Entry 9BCV (electron microscopy, 3.20 A resolution); this record covers chains A and E of the 10 polymer chains in the assembly.

== Chain A ==
Name: Atrial natriuretic peptide receptor 1
Organism: Homo sapiens
Notes: EC 4.6.1.2
UniProtKB: P16066 (ANPRA_HUMAN); residue numbers follow UniProt; this construct covers 33-1061
Amino-acid sequence (1029 residues; row label = number of the first residue in the row):
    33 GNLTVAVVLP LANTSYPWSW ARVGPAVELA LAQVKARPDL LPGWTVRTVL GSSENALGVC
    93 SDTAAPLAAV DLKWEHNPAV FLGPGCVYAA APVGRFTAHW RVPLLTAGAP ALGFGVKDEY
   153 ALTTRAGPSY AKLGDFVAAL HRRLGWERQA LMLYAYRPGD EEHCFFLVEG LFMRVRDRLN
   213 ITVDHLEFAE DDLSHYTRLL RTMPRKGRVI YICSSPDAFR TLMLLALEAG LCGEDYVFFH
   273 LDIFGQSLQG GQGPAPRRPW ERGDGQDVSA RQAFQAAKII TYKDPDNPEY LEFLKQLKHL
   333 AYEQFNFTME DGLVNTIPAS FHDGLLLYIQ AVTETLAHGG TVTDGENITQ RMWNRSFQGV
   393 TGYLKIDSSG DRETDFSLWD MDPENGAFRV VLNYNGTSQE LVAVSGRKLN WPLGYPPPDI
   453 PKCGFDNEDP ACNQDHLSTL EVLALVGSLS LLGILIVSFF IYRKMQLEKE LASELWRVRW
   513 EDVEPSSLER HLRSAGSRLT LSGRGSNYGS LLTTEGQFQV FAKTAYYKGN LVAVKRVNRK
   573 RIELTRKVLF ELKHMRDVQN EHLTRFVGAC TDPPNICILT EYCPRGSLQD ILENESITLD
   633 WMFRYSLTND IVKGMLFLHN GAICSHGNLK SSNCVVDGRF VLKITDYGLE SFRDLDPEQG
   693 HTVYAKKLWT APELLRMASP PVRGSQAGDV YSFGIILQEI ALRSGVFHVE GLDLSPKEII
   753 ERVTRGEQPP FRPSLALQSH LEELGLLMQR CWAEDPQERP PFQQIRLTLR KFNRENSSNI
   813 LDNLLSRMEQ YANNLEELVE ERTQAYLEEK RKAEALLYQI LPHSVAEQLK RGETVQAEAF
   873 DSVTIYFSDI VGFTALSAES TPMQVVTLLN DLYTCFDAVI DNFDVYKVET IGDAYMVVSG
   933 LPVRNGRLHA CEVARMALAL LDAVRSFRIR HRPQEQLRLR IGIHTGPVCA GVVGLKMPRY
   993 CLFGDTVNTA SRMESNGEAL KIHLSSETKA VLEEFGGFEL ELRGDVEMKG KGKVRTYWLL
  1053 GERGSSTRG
Unresolved in the structure: 33-844, 1056-1061
Bound ions: Mg2+: Ile882 (together with phosphomethylphosphonic acid guanylate ester)
Small-molecule neighbours:
  - phosphomethylphosphonic acid guanylate ester (G2P), molecule 1: Phe879, Glu921, Met928, Phe995, Gly996, Val999, Asn1000
  - phosphomethylphosphonic acid guanylate ester (G2P), molecule 2: Asp881, Ile882, Val883, Gly884, Phe885, Thr886, Asp925, Arg972
Curated features (UniProtKB/Swiss-Prot):
  - binding site (chloride): Ser85, Gly117, Cys118
  - modified residue: Ser519 (Phosphoserine), Ser529 (Phosphoserine), Thr532 (Phosphothreonine), Ser534 (Phosphoserine), Ser538 (Phosphoserine), Ser542 (Phosphoserine), Thr545 (Phosphothreonine)
  - glycosylation (N-linked (GlcNAc...) asparagine): Asn34, Asn45, Asn212, Asn338, Asn379, Asn386, Asn427
  - natural variant: Phe270 (F270C: In a breast pleomorphic lobular carcinoma sample)

== Chain E ==
Name: Fab fragment
Organism: Mus musculus
Notes: antibody fragment or engineered binder
Amino-acid sequence (120 residues; row label = number of the first residue in the row; X marks 120 residues of unknown identity (built as UNK)):
     1 XXXXXXXXXX XXXXXXXXXX XXXXXXXXXX XXXXXXXXXX XXXXXXXXXX XXXXXXXXXX
    61 XXXXXXXXXX XXXXXXXXXX XXXXXXXXXX XXXXXXXXXX XXXXXXXXXX XXXXXXXXXX
Unresolved in the structure: 117-120

== Chain A / chain E interface ==
Chain A side of the interface, 9 residues: Asp913, Asn914, Phe915, Asp916, Val935, Arg936, Asn937, Glu944, Arg947

== Summary ==
No residue of chain A is in contact with chain E. Ligands of chain A: phosphomethylphosphonic acid guanylate
ester. Curated annotation (UniProt) lists 3 chloride-binding residues on chain A.
Chain A is Atrial natriuretic peptide receptor 1 (Homo sapiens) and chain E is Fab fragment (Mus musculus);
the structure, Cyclase domain of GC-A bound to ANP, was determined by electron microscopy (same publication as
9BCQ).
